Entry 9IRP (X-ray diffraction, 1.90 A resolution); this record covers chains A and H of the 14 polymer chains in the assembly.

== Chain A (and H) ==
Name: ATP-dependent Clp protease proteolytic subunit
Source organism: Staphylococcus aureus
Notes: EC 3.4.21.92; chain H of this document is another copy of the same molecule, construct and numbering; everything in this record applies to it too
UniProtKB: A0A0D1I3W4 (A0A0D1I3W4_STAAU); residues 1-195 here = UniProt positions 1-195
Sequence (201 residues; row label = number of the first residue in the row):
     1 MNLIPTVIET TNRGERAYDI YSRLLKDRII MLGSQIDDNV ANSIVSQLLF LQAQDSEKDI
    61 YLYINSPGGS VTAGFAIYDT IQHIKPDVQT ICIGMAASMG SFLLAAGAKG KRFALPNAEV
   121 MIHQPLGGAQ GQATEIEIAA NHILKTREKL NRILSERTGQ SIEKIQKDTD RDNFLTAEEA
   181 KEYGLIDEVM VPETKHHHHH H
Not modelled in the structure: 1-2, 10-15, 197-201 (chain H: 1-2, 9-15, 193-201)
Construct notes: expression tag (196-201)
Bound ions: Mg2+: Ile81, Pro86
Ligand contacts:
  - Z53 ((6S,9aS)-6-[(2S)-butan-2-yl]-4,7-bis(oxidanylidene)-8-(phenanthren-9-ylmethyl)-N-[4,4,4-tris(fluoranyl)butyl]-3,6,9,9a-tetrahydro-2H-pyrazino[1,2-a]pyrimidine-1-carboxamide), molecule 1: Arg23, Leu24, Asp27, Ile29, Met31, Tyr61, Tyr63, Ile91, Ile93, Leu115, Met190, Glu193
  - Z53, molecule 2: Val45, Ser46, Leu49, Phe50, Gln52, Ala53, Thr80, His83

== How chain A and chain H interact ==
Contacting residue pairs (39):
  Gln124(A) - Gln132(H)
  Gln124(A) - Ala133(H)  hydrogen bond (side chain-backbone)
  Gln124(A) - Thr134(H)  hydrogen bond
  Pro125(A) - Gln132(H)
  Pro125(A) - Ala133(H)  hydrogen bond (backbone-backbone)
  Leu126(A) - Gly131(H)
  Leu126(A) - Gln132(H)
  Gly127(A) - Gln130(H)
  Gly127(A) - Gly131(H)  hydrogen bond (backbone-backbone)
  Gly127(A) - Ile136(H)
  Gly128(A) - Ala129(H)
  Gly128(A) - Gln130(H)
  Ala129(A) - Gly128(H)
  Ala129(A) - Ala129(H)  hydrogen bond (backbone-backbone)
  Ala129(A) - Gln130(H)
  Gln130(A) - Gly127(H)
  Gln130(A) - Gly128(H)
  Gln130(A) - Ala129(H)
  Gln130(A) - Gln130(H)
  Gly131(A) - Leu126(H)
  Gly131(A) - Gly127(H)  hydrogen bond (backbone-backbone)
  Gln132(A) - Gln124(H)
  Gln132(A) - Pro125(H)
  Gln132(A) - Leu126(H)
  Gln132(A) - Asp170(H)  hydrogen bond (side chain-backbone)
  Ala133(A) - Gln124(H)  hydrogen bond (backbone-side chain)
  Ala133(A) - Pro125(H)  hydrogen bond (backbone-backbone)
  Ala133(A) - Ile143(H)  hydrophobic
  Thr134(A) - Gln124(H)  hydrogen bond
  Thr134(A) - Arg147(H)
  Ile136(A) - Gly127(H)
  Ile136(A) - Gly128(H)
  Ile136(A) - Ala140(H)  hydrophobic
  Glu137(A) - Leu144(H)
  Ala140(A) - Ile136(H)  hydrophobic
  Ala140(A) - Ala140(H)  hydrophobic
  Leu144(A) - Glu137(H)
  Arg147(A) - Thr134(H)
  Asp170(A) - Gln132(H)  hydrogen bond (backbone-side chain)
Interface residues without a listed pair, chain A (19 interface residues in all): Ile143, Arg171
Interface residues without a listed pair, chain H (19 interface residues in all): Arg171

== Overview ==
The chain A/chain H interface involves 19 residues from each chain, with 11 hydrogen bonds. Among the polar
pairs are Gln124(A)-Ala133(H), Gln124(A)-Thr134(H) and Gln132(A)-Asp170(H). Ligands of chain A: compound Z53.
Ile81(A) and Pro86(A) coordinate Mg2+.
Chain A and chain H are both ATP-dependent Clp protease proteolytic subunit (Staphylococcus aureus); the
structure, Structure of ClpP from Staphylococcus aureus in complex with ZG297, was determined by X-ray
diffraction (same publication as 9IRM).
